Entry 3IYD (electron microscopy, 19.80 A resolution (very low resolution: no residue pairs are listed; an interface is given only as per-side residue counts)); this record covers chains C and I of the 10 polymer chains in the assembly.

# Chain C
Name: DNA-directed RNA polymerase subunit beta
Source organism: Escherichia coli
Notes: EC 2.7.7.6
Reference sequence: P0A8V2 (RPOB_ECOLI); numbering as in UniProt (aligned over 1-1342)
Chain sequence (1342 residues; row label = number of the first residue in the row):
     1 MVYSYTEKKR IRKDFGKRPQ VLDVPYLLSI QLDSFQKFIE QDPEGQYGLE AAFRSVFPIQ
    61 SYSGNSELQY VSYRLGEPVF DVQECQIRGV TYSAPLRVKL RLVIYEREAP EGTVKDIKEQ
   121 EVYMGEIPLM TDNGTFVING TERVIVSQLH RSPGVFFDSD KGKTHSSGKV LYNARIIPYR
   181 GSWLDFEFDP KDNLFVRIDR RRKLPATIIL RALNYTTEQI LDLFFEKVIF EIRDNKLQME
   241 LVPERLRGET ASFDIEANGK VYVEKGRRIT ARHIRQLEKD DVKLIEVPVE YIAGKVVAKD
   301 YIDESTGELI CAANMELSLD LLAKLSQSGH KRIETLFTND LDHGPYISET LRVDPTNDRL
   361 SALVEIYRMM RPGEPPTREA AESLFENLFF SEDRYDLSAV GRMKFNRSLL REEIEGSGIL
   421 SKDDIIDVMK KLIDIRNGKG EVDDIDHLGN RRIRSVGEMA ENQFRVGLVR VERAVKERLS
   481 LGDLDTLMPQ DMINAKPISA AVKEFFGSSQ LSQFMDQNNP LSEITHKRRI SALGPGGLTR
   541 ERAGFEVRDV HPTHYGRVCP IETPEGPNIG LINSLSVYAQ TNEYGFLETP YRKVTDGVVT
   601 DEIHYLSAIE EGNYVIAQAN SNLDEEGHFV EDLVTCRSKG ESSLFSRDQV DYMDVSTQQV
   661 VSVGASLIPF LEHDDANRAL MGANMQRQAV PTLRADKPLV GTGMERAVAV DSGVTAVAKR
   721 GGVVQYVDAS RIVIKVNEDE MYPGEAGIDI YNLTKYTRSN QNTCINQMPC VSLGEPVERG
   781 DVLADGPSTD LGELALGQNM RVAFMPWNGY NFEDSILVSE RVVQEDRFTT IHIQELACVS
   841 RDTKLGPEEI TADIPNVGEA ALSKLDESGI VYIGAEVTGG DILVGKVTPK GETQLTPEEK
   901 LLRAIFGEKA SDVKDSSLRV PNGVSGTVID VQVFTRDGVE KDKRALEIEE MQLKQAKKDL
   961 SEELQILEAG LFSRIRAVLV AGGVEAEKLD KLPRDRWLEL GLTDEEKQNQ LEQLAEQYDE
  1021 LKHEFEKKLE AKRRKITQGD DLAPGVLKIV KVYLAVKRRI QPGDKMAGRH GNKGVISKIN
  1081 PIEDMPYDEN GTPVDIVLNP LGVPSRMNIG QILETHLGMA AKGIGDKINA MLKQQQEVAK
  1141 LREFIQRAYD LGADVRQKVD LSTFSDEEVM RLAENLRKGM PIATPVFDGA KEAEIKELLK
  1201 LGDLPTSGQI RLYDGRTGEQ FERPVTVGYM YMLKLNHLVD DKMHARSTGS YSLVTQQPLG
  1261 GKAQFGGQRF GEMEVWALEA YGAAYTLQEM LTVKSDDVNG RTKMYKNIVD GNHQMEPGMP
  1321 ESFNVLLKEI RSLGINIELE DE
Not modelled in the structure: 1-9, 229-319, 943-1041, 1126-1179
Swiss-Prot annotation at these positions:
  - modified residue (N6-acetyllysine): Lys1022, Lys1200
  - mutagenesis: Ile561 (I561S: Resistant to antibiotics salinamide A and B), Ile569 (I569S: Resistant to antibiotics salinamide A and B), Ala665 (A665E: Resistant to antibiotics salinamide A and B), Asp675 (D675A/G: Resistant to antibiotics salinamide A and B), Asn677 (N677H/K: Resistant to antibiotics salinamide A and B), Leu680 (L680M: Resistant to antibiotics salinamide A and B), Glu813 (E813K: Disrupts the enzyme's active center)

# Chain I
Molecule: 98-nt DNA strand
Sequence (98 nucleotides; row label = number of the first residue in the row):
     1 CGCAATAAAT GTGATCTAGA TCACATTTTA GGCAAAAAAG GCTTTACACT TTATGCTTCC
    61 GGCTCGTATA ATCGCACCTT ATGTGAGCGG ATAACAAG

# How chain C and chain I interact
At this resolution (20 A) residue pairs are not listed: 13 residues of chain C and 7 of chain I lie at the interface.

# In short
13 residues of chain C and 7 residues of chain I are in contact. From UniProt: 7 mutagenesis sites on chain C.
Chain C is DNA-directed RNA polymerase subunit beta (Escherichia coli) and chain I is a 98-nt DNA strand; the
structure, Three-dimensional EM structure of an intact activator-dependent transcription initiation complex,
was determined by electron microscopy.
